Entry 6GQH (X-ray diffraction, 2.40 A resolution); this record covers chain A.

# Chain A
Protein: Green fluorescent protein
From: Aequorea victoria
UniProt: P42212 (GFP_AEQVI); aligned to UniProt positions 1-238 over residues 1-238
Chain sequence (242 residues; row label = number of the first residue in the row; note: 2 numbers in that range are skipped by the numbering (no residue carries them; nothing is unmodelled there); numbers below 1 keep their minus sign (Gly-5 is residue -5)):
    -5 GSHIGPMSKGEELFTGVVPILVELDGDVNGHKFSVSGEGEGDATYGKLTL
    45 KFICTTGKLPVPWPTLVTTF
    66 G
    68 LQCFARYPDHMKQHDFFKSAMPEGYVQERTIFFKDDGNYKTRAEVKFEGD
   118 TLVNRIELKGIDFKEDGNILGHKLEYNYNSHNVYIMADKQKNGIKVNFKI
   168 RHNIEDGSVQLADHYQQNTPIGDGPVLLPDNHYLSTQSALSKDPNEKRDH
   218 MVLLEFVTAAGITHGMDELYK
Unresolved in the structure: -5 to 0, 230-238
Differences from the reference sequence: expression tag (-5 to 0); chromophore (66, 66, 66); engineered mutation Leu68 (Val in P42212), Ala72 (Ser in P42212)
Modified residues: Gly66 (chromophore; PIA)
Glycans and other covalent adducts: covalent link Phe64-Gly66; covalent link Gly66-Leu68
Bound ions: Ca2+ near Asp197 (its only coordinating residue here)

# In short
Chain A is Green fluorescent protein (Aequorea victoria); the structure, Structure of GFPmut2 crystallized at
pH 8.5 and transferred to pH 6, was determined by X-ray diffraction (same publication as 6GO8, 6GO9, 6GQG and
6GRM).
